Entry 8HDR (electron microscopy, 3.66 A resolution); this record covers chains G and M of the 54 polymer chains in the assembly.

== Chain G ==
Protein: Pam3 terminator protein
Organism: uncultured cyanophage
Amino-acid sequence (156 residues; row label = number of the first residue in the row):
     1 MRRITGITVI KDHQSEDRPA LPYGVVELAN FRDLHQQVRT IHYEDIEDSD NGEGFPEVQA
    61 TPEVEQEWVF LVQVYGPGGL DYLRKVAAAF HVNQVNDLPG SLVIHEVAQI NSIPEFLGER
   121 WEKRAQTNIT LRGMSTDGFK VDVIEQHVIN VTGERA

== Chain M ==
Protein: Pam3 sheath protein
Organism: uncultured cyanophage
Amino-acid sequence (384 residues; each row starts with the number of its first residue):
     1 MAKLPYSRVT NVTLTRTDNF PTRRGFGTQL ILTHTAVSGQ VDATKRTKLY ASLAEVEADY
    61 PANTSVYKAA LSAFSQNPRP IRLKVGYAAT PTGGDDAAKK ADFITSLGAI LNYDQAFYQI
   121 TLDAALRDQP YLDGLVEWVE AQPKIAMIDS NAAGHEDPAN TTVIAARHKG TVERTAVFYH
   181 TDSTEYLAAS MAAYMSTRVF DDANSAYTLK FKKAPGVRAI DKGSAVVTAI TGFVEQTGQS
   241 ESAGHCANTL IDIGDQEFLV EGSTLTQNVF LDEIHATDWI IARTEEEMLS LFLNNDRVPF
   301 TDQGMQQLAS VPRAIMQLAA RAGIVALDLN PLTGAYEPAY TITVPSVFDI PESQRKARIA
   361 PAIQVRFRYA GAVHYSVINY TMTF
Not modelled in the structure: 1-2

== Chain G / chain M interface ==
Pairs across the interface (40; chain G residue first):
  Y43(G) - R297(M)
  Y43(G) - P299(M)
  N51(G) - K356(M)
  E53(G) - K356(M)
  E53(G) - A357(M)
  F55(G) - R358(M)
  P56(G) - R358(M)  hydrogen bond (backbone-side chain)
  V58(G) - R358(M)
  D142(G) - P299(M)
  D142(G) - F300(M)  hydrogen bond (backbone-backbone)
  D142(G) - R355(M)
  D142(G) - K356(M)  salt bridge
  V143(G) - V298(M)
  V143(G) - F300(M)
  V143(G) - R358(M)
  I144(G) - V298(M)  hydrogen bond (backbone-backbone)
  I144(G) - P299(M)
  I144(G) - F300(M)  hydrophobic
  I144(G) - A360(M)  hydrophobic
  E145(G) - R358(M)  salt bridge
  Q146(G) - R358(M)  hydrogen bond (backbone-backbone)
  Q146(G) - A360(M)
  H147(G) - E285(M)  salt bridge
  H147(G) - M288(M)
  V148(G) - A360(M)
  V148(G) - P361(M)
  V148(G) - A362(M)  hydrophobic
  V148(G) - I363(M)
  N150(G) - I363(M)
  V151(G) - F367(M)  hydrophobic
  T152(G) - F367(M)
  G153(G) - F367(M)
  E154(G) - R366(M)
  E154(G) - F367(M)
  E154(G) - R368(M)  salt bridge
  R155(G) - R368(M)
  R155(G) - Y369(M)
  A156(G) - N268(M)
  A156(G) - E273(M)
  A156(G) - Y369(M)  hydrophobic
Other interface residues (no listed pair), chain G (21 interface residues in all): I149
Other interface residues (no listed pair), chain M (28 interface residues in all): I281, F292, D296, M305, L308, P331, I359, V365

== In short ==
21 residues of chain G and 28 residues of chain M are in contact; the contacts include 4 hydrogen bonds and 4
salt bridges. Polar pairs include D142(G)-K356(M), E145(G)-R358(M) and H147(G)-E285(M).
Here chain G is Pam3 terminator protein and chain M is Pam3 sheath protein, both from uncultured cyanophage.
Entry 8HDR (Cyanophage Pam3 neck) was determined by electron microscopy (same publication as 7YFW, 7YFZ, 8HDS
and 8HDW).
